4YX7 - chains A and B of the 3 polymer chains in the assembly; structure by X-ray diffraction, 2.00 A resolution.

Chain A:
Molecule: Surface presentation of antigens protein SpaO
From: Salmonella typhimurium (strain LT2 / SGSC1412 / ATCC 700720)
Reference sequence: P40699 (SPAO_SALTY); residues 5-73 here correspond to UniProt positions 145-213 (UniProt number = residue number + 140)
Chain sequence (73 residues; numbered 1 to 73; the number before each row is that of its first residue):
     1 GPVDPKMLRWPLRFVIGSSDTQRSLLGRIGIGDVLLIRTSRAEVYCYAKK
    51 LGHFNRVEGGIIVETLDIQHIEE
Disordered / not traced: 1-4, 70-73
Sequence notes: expression tag (1-4)

Chain B:
Molecule: Surface presentation of antigens protein SpaO
From: Salmonella typhimurium
Reference sequence: P40699 (SPAO_SALTY); residues 5-70 here correspond to UniProt positions 232-297 (UniProt number = residue number + 227)
Chain sequence (70 residues; each row starts with the number of its first residue):
     1 GPVDVKLEFVLYRKNVTLAELEAMGQQQLLSLPTNAELNVEIMANGVLLG
    51 NGELVQMNDTLGVEIHEWLS
Disordered / not traced: 1-2, 70
Sequence notes: expression tag (1-4)

Chain A / chain B interface:
Pairs across the interface (85; chain A residue first):
  L8(A) - T17(B)
  L8(A) - L18(B)
  R9(A) - V16(B)
  W10(A) - K14(B)
  W10(A) - N15(B)
  W10(A) - V16(B)  hydrogen bond (backbone-backbone)
  P11(A) - K14(B)
  L12(A) - R13(B)
  L12(A) - K14(B)  hydrogen bond (backbone-backbone)
  L12(A) - L21(B)  hydrophobic
  L12(A) - M24(B)  hydrophobic
  R13(A) - E8(B)  salt bridge
  R13(A) - V10(B)
  R13(A) - Y12(B)
  R13(A) - R13(B)
  R13(A) - M43(B)
  F14(A) - V10(B)
  F14(A) - L11(B)  hydrogen bond (backbone-backbone)
  F14(A) - Y12(B)  hydrogen bond (backbone-backbone)
  F14(A) - L30(B)  hydrophobic
  V15(A) - F9(B)
  I16(A) - F9(B)  hydrogen bond (backbone-backbone)
  I16(A) - L11(B)  hydrophobic
  G17(A) - E8(B)
  G17(A) - F9(B)  hydrogen bond (backbone-backbone)
  S18(A) - K6(B)
  S18(A) - L7(B)
  S18(A) - F9(B)
  S19(A) - V5(B)
  S19(A) - K6(B)
  S19(A) - L7(B)  hydrogen bond (backbone-backbone)
  S19(A) - F9(B)
  D20(A) - V5(B)
  D20(A) - K6(B)
  T21(A) - V3(B)
  T21(A) - D4(B)
  T21(A) - V5(B)  hydrogen bond (backbone-backbone)
  T21(A) - L7(B)
  Q22(A) - V3(B)
  R23(A) - V3(B)  hydrogen bond (backbone-backbone)
  R23(A) - D4(B)  hydrogen bond (side chain-backbone)
  R23(A) - V5(B)
  L26(A) - W68(B)  hydrophobic
  I29(A) - W68(B)
  G30(A) - I65(B)
  I31(A) - I65(B)
  I31(A) - H66(B)
  G32(A) - I65(B)  hydrogen bond (backbone-backbone)
  D33(A) - V63(B)
  D33(A) - E64(B)
  D33(A) - I65(B)  hydrogen bond (backbone-backbone)
  V34(A) - M57(B)  hydrophobic
  V34(A) - V63(B)
  V34(A) - E64(B)
  L35(A) - L7(B)  hydrophobic
  L35(A) - G62(B)
  L35(A) - V63(B)  hydrogen bond (backbone-backbone)
  L35(A) - I65(B)  hydrophobic
  L36(A) - F9(B)
  L36(A) - L61(B)
  I37(A) - F9(B)  hydrophobic
  I37(A) - L54(B)  hydrophobic
  I37(A) - T60(B)  hydrogen bond (backbone-side chain)
  I37(A) - L61(B)  hydrogen bond (backbone-backbone)
  R41(A) - K6(B)
  R56(A) - L11(B)
  R56(A) - L32(B)
  R56(A) - A36(B)
  R56(A) - E37(B)  salt bridge
  G59(A) - S31(B)
  G59(A) - L32(B)  hydrogen bond (backbone-backbone)
  G60(A) - L30(B)
  G60(A) - L32(B)
  I61(A) - L29(B)
  I61(A) - L30(B)  hydrogen bond (backbone-backbone)
  I61(A) - L32(B)  hydrophobic
  I62(A) - Q27(B)
  I62(A) - L29(B)  hydrophobic
  V63(A) - M24(B)
  V63(A) - Q27(B)
  E64(A) - G25(B)
  T65(A) - G25(B)
  L66(A) - L21(B)
  L66(A) - M24(B)  hydrophobic
  L66(A) - G25(B)
Other interface residues (no listed pair), chain A (38 interface residues in all): Y45, V57
Other interface residues (no listed pair), chain B (44 interface residues in all): Q28, P33, T34, V40, I42, L49, E67

In short:
The interface between chain A and chain B involves 38 residues on one side and 44 on the other; the contacts
include 17 hydrogen bonds and 2 salt bridges. Polar contacts include R13(A)-E8(B), R56(A)-E37(B) and
R23(A)-D4(B).
Chain A is Surface presentation of antigens protein SpaO (Salmonella typhimurium (strain LT2 / SGSC1412 / ATCC
700720)) and chain B is Surface presentation of antigens protein SpaO (Salmonella typhimurium); the structure,
Complex of SpaO(SPOA1,2) and OrgB(APAR)::T4lysozyme fusion protein, was determined by X-ray diffraction
together with 4YX1, 4YX5, 4YXA and 4YXB from the same study.
